6HVY - chains R and S of the 28 polymer chains in the assembly; structure by X-ray diffraction, 2.70 A resolution.

# Chain R
Protein: Proteasome subunit alpha type-5
Organism: Saccharomyces cerevisiae (strain ATCC 204508 / S288c)
Notes: EC 3.4.25.1
UniProtKB: P32379 (PSA5_YEAST); residues -7 to 252 here correspond to UniProt positions 1-260 (UniProt number = residue number + 8)
Amino-acid sequence (260 residues; row label = number of the first residue in the row; numbers below 1 keep their minus sign (Met-7 is residue -7)):
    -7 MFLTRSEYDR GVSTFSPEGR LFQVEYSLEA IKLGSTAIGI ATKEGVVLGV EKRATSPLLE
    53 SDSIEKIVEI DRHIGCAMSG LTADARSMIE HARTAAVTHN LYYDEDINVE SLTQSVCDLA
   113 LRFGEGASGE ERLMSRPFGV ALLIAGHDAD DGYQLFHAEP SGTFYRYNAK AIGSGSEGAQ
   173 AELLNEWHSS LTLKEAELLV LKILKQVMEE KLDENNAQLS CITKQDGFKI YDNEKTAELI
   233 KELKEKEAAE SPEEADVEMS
Disordered / not traced: -7 to 0, 118-124, 243-252

# Chain S
Protein: Proteasome subunit alpha type-6
Organism: Saccharomyces cerevisiae (strain ATCC 204508 / S288c)
Notes: EC 3.4.25.1
UniProtKB: P40302 (PSA6_YEAST); residues 0-233 here correspond to UniProt positions 1-234 (UniProt number = residue number + 1)
Amino-acid sequence (234 residues; numbered 0 to 233; the number before each row is that of its first residue; numbering starts at 0):
     0 MFRNNYDGDT VTFSPTGRLF QVEYALEAIK QGSVTVGLRS NTHAVLVALK RNADELSSYQ
    60 KKIIKCDEHM GLSLAGLAPD ARVLSNYLRQ QCNYSSLVFN RKLAVERAGH LLCDKAQKNT
   120 QSYGGRPYGV GLLIIGYDKS GAHLLEFQPS GNVTELYGTA IGARSQGAKT YLERTLDTFI
   180 KIDGNPDELI KAGVEAISQS LRDESLTVDN LSIAIVGKDT PFTIYDGEAV AKYI
Disordered / not traced: 0-2

# Chain R / chain S interface
Contacting residue pairs (46):
  Arg2(R) - Gly7(S)
  Gly3(R) - Gly7(S)
  Ser5(R) - Arg125(S)
  Thr6(R) - Gly7(S)  hydrogen bond (side chain-backbone)
  Thr6(R) - Gln20(S)
  Phe7(R) - Gln20(S)  hydrogen bond (backbone-side chain)
  Phe7(R) - Tyr23(S)
  Phe7(R) - Ala24(S)  hydrophobic
  Phe7(R) - Arg125(S)
  Phe7(R) - Pro126(S)
  Phe7(R) - Gly128(S)
  Ser8(R) - Tyr23(S)
  Pro9(R) - Tyr23(S)  hydrophobic
  Pro9(R) - Glu26(S)
  Glu10(R) - Glu26(S)
  Glu10(R) - Gln30(S)
  Gly11(R) - Tyr23(S)
  Gly11(R) - Ala27(S)
  Leu13(R) - Arg125(S)
  Gln106(R) - Arg81(S)  hydrogen bond
  Asp110(R) - Arg81(S)  salt bridge
  Leu113(R) - Pro78(S)  hydrophobic
  Leu113(R) - Asp79(S)
  Leu113(R) - Arg125(S)
  Ser153(R) - Pro78(S)
  Gly154(R) - Pro78(S)
  Thr155(R) - Gln59(S)
  Phe156(R) - Gln59(S)
  Tyr157(R) - Arg50(S)  hydrogen bond (side chain-backbone)
  Tyr157(R) - Ala52(S)
  Tyr157(R) - Ser57(S)
  Tyr157(R) - Gln59(S)
  Arg158(R) - Ser56(S)
  Arg158(R) - Ser57(S)  hydrogen bond (backbone-backbone)
  Tyr159(R) - Ala52(S)
  Tyr159(R) - Asp53(S)
  Tyr159(R) - Leu55(S)
  Tyr159(R) - Ser56(S)
  Asn160(R) - Leu55(S)  hydrogen bond (backbone-backbone)
  Ala161(R) - Leu55(S)
  Gln172(R) - Asp53(S)  hydrogen bond
  Gln172(R) - Leu55(S)
  Leu175(R) - Leu55(S)
  Leu176(R) - Glu54(S)
  Leu176(R) - Leu55(S)  hydrophobic
  Trp179(R) - Leu55(S)  hydrophobic
Interface residues without a listed pair, chain R (27 interface residues in all): Glu117
Interface residues without a listed pair, chain S (25 interface residues in all): Asp6, Asn51, Leu76, Gly123

# Summary
The interface between chain R and chain S involves 27 residues on one side and 25 on the other, with 7
hydrogen bonds and 1 salt bridge. Polar pairs include Asp110(R)-Arg81(S), Thr6(R)-Gly7(S) and
Phe7(R)-Gln20(S).
Chain R is Proteasome subunit alpha type-5 and chain S is Proteasome subunit alpha type-6, both from
Saccharomyces cerevisiae (strain ATCC 204508 / S288c); the structure, Yeast 20S proteasome in complex with 5
(7- and 6-membered ring), was determined by X-ray diffraction, deposited together with 6HTB, 6HTC, 6HTD, 6HTP,
6HTR, 6HUB and 30 further entries.
